PDB entry 6SZ9 | electron microscopy, 3.70 A resolution | chains C and D of the 5 polymer chains in the assembly

Chain C:
Name: IcmJ (DotN)
Organism: Legionella pneumophila
Reference sequence: Q5ZYB7 (Q5ZYB7_LEGPH); residues 1-208 here correspond to UniProt positions 7-214 (UniProt number = residue number + 6)
Sequence (208 residues; row label = number of the first residue in the row):
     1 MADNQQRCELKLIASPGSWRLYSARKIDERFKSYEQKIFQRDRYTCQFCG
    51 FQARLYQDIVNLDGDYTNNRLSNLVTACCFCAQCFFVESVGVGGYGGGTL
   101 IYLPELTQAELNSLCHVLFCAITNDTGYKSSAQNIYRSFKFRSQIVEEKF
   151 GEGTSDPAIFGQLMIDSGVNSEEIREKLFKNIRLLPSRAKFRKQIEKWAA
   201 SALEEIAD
Disordered / not traced: 1-6
Metal / ion sites: Zn2+: Cys46, Cys49, Cys78, Cys81
UniProt features mapped onto this chain:
  - binding site (Zn(2+)): Cys46, Cys49, Cys78, Cys81

Chain D:
Name: DotZ
Organism: Legionella pneumophila
Reference sequence: Q5ZV91 (Q5ZV91_LEGPH); residues 1-294 here = UniProt positions 1-294
Sequence (294 residues; each row starts with the number of its first residue):
     1 MDEIKKDDELSQWLSTYGTITAERILGRYNISLPQDEILEAINIPSSFYR
    51 HLLQIPLKNVLNGIVIQQASDYHVYAQKLLIDYLLSGESSKEPDSQGAGT
   101 RESLEDERQRLVQLGDEFHKLELEQDNLIASSQASLMKISIDWNTKLETT
   151 LSKLNSLYKNTNSKIKKNAIRKALIKAFIHCDLVKDQSQKNKYQLIDKLN
   201 QTLAVSVGAELKESILTNLSELFQILEALNTKLDEFTDRTNHLSQQAKSF
   251 RTQFYEVILRIIELIKLLPEYKIDPAQDAINREPLYFDRTIGER
Disordered / not traced: 1-10, 294
UniProt features mapped onto this chain:
  - mutagenesis: Glu283 to Arg294 (Decreases intracellular growth in A.castellanii)

Interface between chain C and chain D:
Pairs across the interface (45):
  Arg43(C) - Trp13(D)
  Tyr44(C) - Trp13(D)  hydrophobic
  Phe51(C) - Thr16(D)
  Phe51(C) - Tyr17(D)  hydrophobic
  Gln52(C) - Ser15(D)
  Gln52(C) - Thr16(D)  hydrogen bond (backbone-backbone)
  Arg54(C) - Trp13(D)
  Phe119(C) - Tyr17(D)
  Cys120(C) - Tyr17(D)  hydrogen bond (side chain-backbone)
  Cys120(C) - Ile20(D)  hydrophobic
  Cys120(C) - Thr21(D)
  Thr123(C) - Ile64(D)
  Asn124(C) - Tyr17(D)
  Asn124(C) - Thr21(D)  hydrogen bond
  Asn124(C) - Val60(D)
  Asp125(C) - Val60(D)
  Thr126(C) - Thr21(D)
  Thr126(C) - Ile25(D)
  Thr126(C) - Arg28(D)  hydrogen bond (backbone-side chain)
  Tyr128(C) - Arg24(D)
  Tyr128(C) - Arg28(D)  hydrogen bond
  Lys129(C) - Gln67(D)
  Lys190(C) - Glu283(D)
  Arg192(C) - Asp71(D)  salt bridge
  Arg192(C) - Pro284(D)  hydrogen bond (side chain-backbone)
  Arg192(C) - Phe287(D)
  Lys193(C) - Tyr286(D)  hydrogen bond (side chain-backbone)
  Ile195(C) - Tyr17(D)
  Glu196(C) - Gln68(D)  hydrogen bond
  Glu196(C) - Phe287(D)
  Trp198(C) - Tyr17(D)  hydrophobic
  Ala200(C) - Ile291(D)  hydrophobic
  Ala202(C) - Gly18(D)
  Leu203(C) - Leu57(D)  hydrophobic
  Leu203(C) - Val60(D)  hydrophobic
  Glu205(C) - Ser15(D)
  Glu205(C) - Arg50(D)  hydrogen bond (backbone-side chain)
  Ile206(C) - Leu14(D)  hydrophobic
  Ile206(C) - Gly18(D)
  Ile206(C) - Ile42(D)
  Ile206(C) - Arg50(D)  hydrogen bond (backbone-side chain)
  Ile206(C) - Leu57(D)  hydrophobic
  Ala207(C) - Gln54(D)
  Ala207(C) - Leu57(D)  hydrophobic
  Asp208(C) - Gln54(D)  hydrogen bond (backbone-side chain)
Also at the interface, not in a pair above, chain C (33 interface residues in all): Ala53, His116, Val117, Gly127, Ala189, Ala199, Glu204
Also at the interface, not in a pair above, chain D (29 interface residues in all): Ala22, Leu53, Leu61, Asp288
The authors on this interface:
  - interface residues, chain D: Glu283(D)

Overview:
33 residues of chain C face 29 of chain D across their interface; the contacts include 11 hydrogen bonds and 1
salt bridge. Among the polar pairs are Arg192(C)-Asp71(D), Cys120(C)-Tyr17(D) and Asn124(C)-Thr21(D). Curated
annotation (UniProt) lists 4 Zn2+-binding residues on chain C; 12 mutagenesis sites on chain D. The paper
reports the interface residue Glu283(D).
Here chain C is IcmJ (DotN) and chain D is DotZ, both from Legionella pneumophila. Entry 6SZ9 (Type IV
Coupling Complex (T4CC) from L. pneumophila) was determined by electron microscopy.
